PDB entry 4DR4 | X-ray diffraction, 3.97 A resolution | chains A and O of the 23 polymer chains in the assembly

Chain A:
Molecule: 16S rRNA
From: Thermus thermophilus
Sequence (1522 nucleotides; each row starts with the number of its first residue; note: 42 numbers in that range are skipped by the numbering (no residue carries them; nothing is unmodelled there); a row labelled like 190A-190L holds insertion residues (190A, then the next letters in order); numbering starts at 0):
     0 UUUGUUGGAG AGUUUGAUCC UGGCUCAGGG UGAACGCUGG CGGCGUGCCU AAGACAUGCA
    60 AGUCGUGCGG G
    73 CCGCGGGGUU UU
    88 ACUCCG
    95 UGGUC
   101 AGCGGCGGAC GGGUGAGUAA CGCGUGGGU
  129A G
   130 ACCUACCCGG AAGAGGGGGA CAACCCGGGG AAACUCGGGC UAAUCCCCCA UGUGGACCCG
   190 C
190A-190L CCCUUGGGGUGU
   191 GUCCAAAGGG CUUU
   216 GCCCGCUUCC GGAUGGGCCC GCGUCCCAUC AGCUAGUUGG UGGGGUAAUG GCCCACCAAG
   276 GCGACGACGG GUAGCCGGUC UGAGAGGAUG GCCGGCCACA GGGGCACUGA GACACGGGCC
   336 CCACUCCUAC GGGAGGCAGC AGUUAGGAAU CUUCCGCAAU GGGCGCAAGC CUGACGGAGC
   396 GACGCCGCUU GGAGGAAGAA GCCCUUCGGG GUGUAAACUC CUGAA
   442 CCCGGGACGA AACCCCCGAC GA
   474 GGGGACUGAC GGUACCGGG
   494 GUAAUAGCGC CGGCCAACUC CGUGCCAGCA GCCGCGGUAA UACGGAGGGC GCGAGCGUUA
   554 CCCGGAUUCA CUGGGCGUAA AGGGCGUGUA GGCGGCCUGG GGCGUCCCAU GUGAAAGACC
   614 ACGGCUCAAC CGUGGGGGAG CGUGGGAUAC GCUCAGGCUA GACGGUGGGA GAGGGUGGUG
   674 GAAUUCCCGG AGUAGCGGUG AAAUGCGCAG AUACCGGGAG GAACGCCGAU GGCGAAGGCA
   734 GCCACCUGGU CCACCCGUGA CGCUGAGGCG CGAAAGCGUG GGGAGCAAAC CGGAUUAGAU
   794 ACCCGGGUAG UCCACGCCCU AAACGAUGCG CGCUAGGUCU CUGGGUCU
   848 CCUGGGGGCC GAAGCUAACG CGUUAAGCGC GCCGCCUGGG GAGUACGGCC GCAAGGCUGA
   908 AACUCAAAGG AAUUGACGGG GGCCCGCACA AGCGGUGGAG CAUGUGGUUU AAUUCGAAGX
   968 AACGCGAAGA ACCUUACCAG GCCUUGACAU GCUAGG
 1003A G
  1004 AACCCGGGUG AAAGCCUGGG GUGCCCC
1030A-1030D GCGA
  1031 GGGGAGCCCU AGCACAGGUG CUGCAUGGCC GUCGUCAGCU CGUGCCGUGA GGUGUUGGGU
  1091 UAAGUCCCGC AACGAGCGCA ACCCCCGCCG UUAGUUGCCA GCGGUUCGGC CGGGCACUCU
  1151 AACGGGACUG CCCGCGAAA
  1171 GCGGGAGGAA GGAGGGGACG ACGUCUGGUC AGCAUGGCCC UUACGGCCUG GGCGACACAC
  1231 GUGCUACAAU GCCCACUACA AAGCGAUGCC ACCCGGCAAC GGGGAGCUAA UCGCAAAAAG
  1291 GUGGGCCCAG UUCGGAUUGG GGUCUGCAAC CCGACCCCAU GAAGCCGGAA UCGCUAGUAA
  1351 UCGCGGAUCA G
 1361A C
  1362 CAUGCCGCGG UGAAUACGUU CCCGGGCCUU GUACACACXG CCXGUXACGC CAUGGGAGCG
  1422 GGCUCUACCC GAAGUCGCCG GG
  1446 AGCCUACGGG
  1459 CAGGCGCCGA GGGUAGGGCC CGUGACUGGG GCGAAGUCGU AACAAGGUAG CUGUACCGGA
  1519 AGGUGCGGCU GGAUCCACUC CUUUCU
Not modelled in the structure: 0-4, 1534-1538
Modified / non-standard residues: PSU (pseudouridine-5'-monophosphate) at position 516, 7MG (7N-methyl-8-hydroguanosine-5'-monophosphate) at position 527, M2G (N2-dimethylguanosine-5'-monophosphate) at position 966, 5MC (5-methylcytidine-5'-monophosphate) at position 967, 2MG (2N-methylguanosine-5'-monophosphate) at position 1207, 5MC (5-methylcytidine-5'-monophosphate) at position 1400, 4OC (4n,o2'-methylcytidine-5'-monophosphate) at position 1402, 5MC (5-methylcytidine-5'-monophosphate) at position 1404, 5MC (5-methylcytidine-5'-monophosphate) at position 1407, UR3 (3-methyluridine-5'-monophoshate) at position 1498, MA6 (6N-dimethyladenosine-5'-monophoshate) at position 1518, MA6 (6N-dimethyladenosine-5'-monophoshate) at position 1519, PSU (pseudouridine-5'-monophosphate) at position 1540, PSU (pseudouridine-5'-monophosphate) at position 1541
Construct notes: conflict C1534 (A2157 in M26923.1), A1535 (C2158 in M26923.1)
Bound ions: Mg2+ site 1 near U5 (its only coordinating residue here); Mg2+ site 2 near U12 (its only coordinating residue here); Mg2+ site 3 near G21 (its only coordinating residue here); Mg2+ site 4 near C48 (its only coordinating residue here); Mg2+ site 5 near A53 (its only coordinating residue here); Mg2+ site 6: A59, C386; Mg2+ site 7 near U62 (its only coordinating residue here); Mg2+ site 8: G107, G324; Mg2+ site 9: A109, G331; Mg2+ site 10 near G111 (its only coordinating residue here); Mg2+ site 11 near G113 (its only coordinating residue here); Mg2+ site 12: G117, G289; 83 more Mg2+ sites not listed
Small-molecule neighbours:
  - paromomycin (PAR), molecule 1: U30, G31, C48, U49, U304, G306, C554, C555
  - paromomycin (PAR), molecule 2: G31, C47, C48, A50, A51, G52, A53, G113, U114, G115, A353, C355, A356, G357, U358, U359, A360, G361, C366
  - paromomycin (PAR), molecule 3: G64, U65, G68, G69, G70, G93, U95, G96, G97, U98, C99
  - paromomycin (PAR), molecule 4: C106, U133, A134, C135, C136, C221, U222, C225, G226, G227, A228, A325
  - paromomycin (PAR), molecule 5: A119, A120, C121, G122, C123, G236, C237, G238, U239, C240, C241, C242, G281, A282, G284, G285
  - paromomycin (PAR), molecule 6: G127, G128, U129, C131, G230, G231, C233, U605, G606
  - paromomycin (PAR), molecule 7: A412, G413, A414, A415, C417, C418, C419, G424, G425, G426, U427, G428
  - paromomycin (PAR), molecule 8: G567, G568, C569, G570, G575, G821, C822, G874, C875, C877, G881
  - paromomycin (PAR), molecule 9: U598, C599, C600, A602, U603, G604, A632, G633, C634, G635, U636, G637
  - paromomycin (PAR), molecule 10: G604, U605, G606, A608, G629, G630, G631
  - paromomycin (PAR), molecule 11: G610, A611, C612, C613, A614, A622, C623, C624, G625, U626, G627
  - paromomycin (PAR), molecule 12: G661, G662, A663, G664, G666, C739, U740, G741, G742, U743
  - paromomycin (PAR), molecule 13: U669, G670, G671, U672, G673, G714, A715, A716, C717, G734, C805, C806, A807
  - paromomycin (PAR), molecule 14: A716, C717, G718, C732, A733, A767, C805, C806, G1525, G1526
  - paromomycin (PAR), molecule 15: G771, U772, G773, G774, G775, G776, A802, G803
  - paromomycin (PAR), molecule 16: G933, C1060, G1061, U1062, U1065, C1066, C1189, G1190
  - paromomycin (PAR), molecule 17: G1258, C1259, C1260, A1261, C1262, C1270, G1271, G1272, G1273, G1274, C1314, U1315
  - paromomycin (PAR), molecule 18: G1405, U1406, 5MC_1407, A1408, C1409, G1489, C1490, G1491, A1492, A1493, G1494, U1495, C1496

Chain O:
Protein: 30S ribosomal protein S15
From: Thermus thermophilus
UniProt: Q5SJ76 (RS15_THET8); numbering as in UniProt (aligned over 1-89)
Chain sequence (89 residues; row label = number of the first residue in the row):
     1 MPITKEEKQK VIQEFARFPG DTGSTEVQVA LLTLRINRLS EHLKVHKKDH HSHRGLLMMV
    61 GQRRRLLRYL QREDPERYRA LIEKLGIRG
Not modelled in the structure: 1

How chain A and chain O interact:
Residue-residue contacts - 72 pairs, chain A then chain O:
  G579(A) with Arg54(O), hydrogen bond to the phosphate
  U580(A) with Arg54(O), salt bridge to the phosphate; Leu57(O), sugar contact; Met58(O), sugar contact
  G581(A) with Met58(O), phosphate contact; Gly61(O), phosphate contact; Arg64(O), hydrogen bond to the phosphate; Arg65(O), salt bridge to the phosphate
  U582(A) with Arg64(O), salt bridge to the phosphate; Arg68(O), salt bridge to the phosphate
  C656(A) with Gln28(O), hydrogen bond to the sugar; Gln62(O), sugar contact
  G657(A) with Thr22(O), hydrogen bond to the base; Gly23(O), sugar contact; Gln28(O), sugar contact; Leu31(O), phosphate contact
  G658(A) with Lys8(O), salt bridge to the phosphate; Ile12(O), phosphate contact; Thr22(O), hydrogen bond to the sugar; Leu31(O), sugar contact
  U659(A) with Lys8(O), salt bridge to the phosphate; Gln9(O), hydrogen bond to the phosphate
  G660(A) with Lys5(O), salt bridge to the phosphate
  G666(A) with His51(O), sugar contact; Ser52(O), hydrogen bond to the base
  G667(A) with His42(O), hydrogen bond to the base; Asp49(O), hydrogen bond to the sugar; His50(O), sugar contact; His51(O), hydrogen bond to the sugar; Ser52(O), base contact
  G668(A) with His46(O), hydrogen bond to the sugar; Lys48(O), sugar contact; Asp49(O), sugar contact
  U669(A) with His46(O), sugar contact
  A728(A) with Arg54(O), salt bridge to the phosphate
  A729(A) with His51(O), hydrogen bond to the base
  G730(A) with His51(O), hydrogen bond to the base
  C739(A) with His42(O), hydrogen bond to the sugar
  U740(A) with Pro2(O), phosphate contact; Arg38(O), phosphate contact; Leu39(O), phosphate contact; His42(O), hydrogen bond to the sugar; Ser52(O), hydrogen bond to the sugar
  G741(A) with Arg35(O), salt bridge to the phosphate; Leu39(O), sugar contact; His51(O), hydrogen bond to the sugar; Ser52(O), sugar contact; Gly55(O), sugar contact
  G742(A) with Arg35(O), salt bridge to the phosphate; Met58(O), sugar contact
  G750(A) with Phe18(O), phosphate contact; Asp21(O), hydrogen bond to the sugar; Thr22(O), hydrogen bond to the sugar; Gly23(O), hydrogen bond to the base
  U751(A) with Phe18(O), phosphate contact; Gly23(O), sugar contact; Ser24(O), sugar contact; Thr25(O), hydrogen bond to the sugar
  G752(A) with Tyr69(O), hydrogen bond to the phosphate; Arg77(O), salt bridge to the phosphate
  A753(A) with Tyr69(O), hydrogen bond to the phosphate; Glu73(O), phosphate contact
  C754(A) with Leu66(O), sugar contact; Tyr69(O), sugar contact; Arg72(O), salt bridge to the phosphate
  G755(A) with Arg65(O), phosphate contact
  G758(A) with Arg65(O), base contact
  G763(A) with His53(O), sugar contact
  C764(A) with His50(O), phosphate contact
  G765(A) with His50(O), phosphate contact
  C808(A) with Lys48(O), phosphate contact
  G809(A) with Lys48(O), salt bridge to the phosphate
Interface residues without a listed pair, chain A (35 interface residues in all): A583, G727, C749
Interface residues without a listed pair, chain O (40 interface residues in all): Gly20, Met59

In short:
Chain A and chain O form an interface of 35 and 40 residues respectively, with 23 hydrogen bonds and 13 salt
bridges. Polar contacts include G657(A)-Thr22(O), G666(A)-Ser52(O) and G667(A)-His42(O). Bound to chain A: 18
copies of paromomycin. A59(A) and C386(A) form the Mg2+ site 6.
Chain A is 16S rRNA and chain O is 30S ribosomal protein S15, both from Thermus thermophilus; the structure,
Crystal structure of the Thermus thermophilus (HB8) 30S ribosomal subunit with codon, cognate transfer RNA
anticodon ..., was determined by X-ray diffraction (same publication as 4DR1, 4DR2, 4DR3, 4DR5, 4DR6 and
4DR7).
